PDB entry 5NYZ | X-ray diffraction, 2.50 A resolution | chain A

# Chain A
Protein: DUTPase
Source organism: Staphylococcus phage 80alpha
Reference sequence: A4ZF98 (A4ZF98_9CAUD); numbering as in UniProt (aligned over 1-170)
Amino-acid sequence (170 residues; each row starts with the number of its first residue):
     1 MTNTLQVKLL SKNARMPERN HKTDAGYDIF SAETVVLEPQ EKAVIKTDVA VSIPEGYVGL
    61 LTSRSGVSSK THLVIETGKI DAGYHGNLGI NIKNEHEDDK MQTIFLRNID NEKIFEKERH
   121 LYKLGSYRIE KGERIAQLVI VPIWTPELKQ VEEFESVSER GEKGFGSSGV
Unresolved in the structure: 158, 169-170
Differences from the reference sequence: engineered mutation E95 (Asp in A4ZF98)
Ion coordination: Mg2+ near E95 (its only coordinating residue here)
Small-molecule neighbours: DUP (2'-deoxyuridine 5'-alpha,beta-imido-triphosphate): N20, D24, D28, L61, S63, R64, S65, G66, E76, G78, K79, I80, D81, Y84, N87, L88, G89, N91, Q137, R160, K163, G164, F165, G166, S167, S168
Reported in the primary citation:
  - Mg2+ coordination: E95
  - mutagenesis - D95E (K_D_ > 1 mM): abolished binding to Stl repressor
  - mutagenesis - D95E: decreased catalytic activity on dUTP
  - mutagenesis - D95E (4-fold): decreased binding to dUTP
  - mutagenesis - D95E: decreased stability
  - mutagenesis - D95E: abolished signaling in response to SaPI cycle
  - mutagenesis - D95E: unchanged expression
  - conformationally variable residues (order/disorder transition, side-chain flip): E95, I114 to L121, S158, G164, G169, V170

# In short
Chain A binds compound DUP. The paper reports that D95E abolishes binding to Stl repressor; Mg2+ coordination
by E95.
Chain A is DUTPase (Staphylococcus phage 80alpha); the structure, Twist and induce: Dissecting the link
between the enzymatic activity and the SaPI inducing capacity of ..., was determined by X-ray diffraction
(same publication as 5NZ2).
